6VCM - chains A and B; structure by X-ray diffraction, 2.35 A resolution.

# Chain A
Protein: Diaminopimelate epimerase
From: Escherichia coli (strain K12)
Notes: EC 5.1.1.7
UniProt: P0A6K1 (DAPF_ECOLI); residue numbers follow UniProt; this construct covers 1-274
Sequence (275 residues; numbered 0 to 274; the number before each row is that of its first residue; numbering starts at 0):
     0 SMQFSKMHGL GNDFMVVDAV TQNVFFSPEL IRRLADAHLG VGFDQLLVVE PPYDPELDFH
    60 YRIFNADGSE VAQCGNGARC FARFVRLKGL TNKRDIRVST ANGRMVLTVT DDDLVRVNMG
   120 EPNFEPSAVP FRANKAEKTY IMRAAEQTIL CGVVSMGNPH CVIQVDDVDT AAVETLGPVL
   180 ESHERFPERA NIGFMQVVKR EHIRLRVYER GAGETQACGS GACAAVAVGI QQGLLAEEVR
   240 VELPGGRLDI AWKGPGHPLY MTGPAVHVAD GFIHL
Construct notes: expression tag (0); engineered mutation Ala36 (Arg in P0A6K1), Ala268 (Tyr in P0A6K1)

# Chain B
Protein: RNA pyrophosphohydrolase
From: Escherichia coli (strain K12)
Notes: EC 3.6.1.-
UniProt: P0A776 (RPPH_ECOLI); numbering as in UniProt (aligned over 1-160)
Sequence (161 residues; each row starts with the number of its first residue; numbering starts at 0):
     0 SMIDDDGYRP NVGIVICNRQ GQVMWARRFG QHSWQFPQGG INPGESAEQA MYRELFEEVG
    60 LSRKDVRILA STRNWLRYKL PKRLVRWDTK PVCIGQKQKW FLLQLVSGDA EINMQTSSTP
   120 EFDGWRWVSY WYPVRQVVSF KRDVYRRVMK EFASVVMSLA A
Not modelled in the structure: 160
Construct notes: expression tag (0); engineered mutation Ala159 (Gln in P0A776), Ala160 (Glu in P0A776)
Metal / ion sites: Mg2+ site 1: Gln37 (together with GTP); Mg2+ site 2 near Glu53 (its only coordinating residue here)
Small-molecule neighbours: GTP (guanosine-5'-triphosphate): Arg8, Asn10, Arg27, Gln30, His31, Ser32, Trp33, Gln34, Gln37, Gly38, Gly39, Tyr77, Leu79, Leu83, Gln95, Val137, Phe139, Lys140
Reported in the primary citation:
  - catalytic residues: Glu56 (proposed by the authors, not directly observed)

# How chain A and chain B interact
Pairs across the interface - 33 pairs, chain A then chain B:
  Ala18(A) - Arg145(B)
  Val19(A) - Trp130(B)  hydrophobic
  Val19(A) - Val133(B)
  Val19(A) - Arg145(B)  hydrogen bond (backbone-side chain)
  Thr20(A) - Trp130(B)
  Thr20(A) - Arg145(B)
  Thr20(A) - Lys149(B)
  Gln21(A) - Arg145(B)  hydrogen bond (backbone-side chain)
  Asn22(A) - Arg145(B)
  Glu49(A) - Arg134(B)  salt bridge
  Pro50(A) - Trp130(B)
  Pro50(A) - Val133(B)  hydrophobic
  Pro50(A) - Arg134(B)  hydrogen bond (backbone-side chain)
  Pro51(A) - Ser128(B)
  Pro51(A) - Trp130(B)
  Pro51(A) - Tyr131(B)
  Pro51(A) - Arg134(B)  hydrogen bond (backbone-side chain)
  Tyr52(A) - Tyr131(B)
  Tyr52(A) - Arg134(B)
  Tyr52(A) - Gln135(B)
  Asp53(A) - Tyr131(B)
  Pro54(A) - Arg125(B)
  Pro54(A) - Val127(B)  hydrophobic
  Pro54(A) - Ser128(B)  hydrogen bond (backbone-backbone)
  Pro54(A) - Tyr131(B)
  Leu56(A) - Ser128(B)  hydrogen bond (backbone-side chain)
  Phe58(A) - Trp130(B)
  Gly88(A) - Met156(B)
  Leu89(A) - Trp130(B)  hydrogen bond (backbone-side chain)
  Leu89(A) - Met156(B)
  Thr90(A) - Met156(B)
  Asn91(A) - Met156(B)  hydrogen bond (side chain-backbone)
  Asn91(A) - Leu158(B)  hydrogen bond (side chain-backbone)
Interface residues without a listed pair, chain A (21 interface residues in all): Glu55, Asp57, His59, Lys92
Interface residues without a listed pair, chain B (15 interface residues in all): Gln19, Ala152, Ser157

# In short
21 residues of chain A and 15 residues of chain B are in contact, with 9 hydrogen bonds and 1 salt bridge.
Among the polar pairs are Glu49(A)-Arg134(B), Val19(A)-Arg145(B) and Gln21(A)-Arg145(B). Ligands of chain B:
GTP. The paper reports the catalytic residue Glu56(B).
Chain A is Diaminopimelate epimerase and chain B is RNA pyrophosphohydrolase, both from Escherichia coli
(strain K12); the structure, Crystal structure of E.coli RppH-DapF in complex with GTP, Mg2+ and F-, was
determined by X-ray diffraction (same publication as 6VCK and 6VCL).
